8XON - chains P and O of the 21 polymer chains in the assembly; structure by electron microscopy, 1.96 A resolution.

== Chain P (and O) ==
Molecule: NDP-hexose 4-ketoreductase
Source organism: Streptomyces hawaiiensis
Notes: chain O of this document is another copy of the same molecule, construct and numbering; everything in this record applies to it too
UniProt: A0A6G5RIJ6 (A0A6G5RIJ6_9ACTN); residue numbers follow UniProt; this construct covers 157-816
Chain sequence (696 residues; numbered 121 to 816; the number before each row is that of its first residue):
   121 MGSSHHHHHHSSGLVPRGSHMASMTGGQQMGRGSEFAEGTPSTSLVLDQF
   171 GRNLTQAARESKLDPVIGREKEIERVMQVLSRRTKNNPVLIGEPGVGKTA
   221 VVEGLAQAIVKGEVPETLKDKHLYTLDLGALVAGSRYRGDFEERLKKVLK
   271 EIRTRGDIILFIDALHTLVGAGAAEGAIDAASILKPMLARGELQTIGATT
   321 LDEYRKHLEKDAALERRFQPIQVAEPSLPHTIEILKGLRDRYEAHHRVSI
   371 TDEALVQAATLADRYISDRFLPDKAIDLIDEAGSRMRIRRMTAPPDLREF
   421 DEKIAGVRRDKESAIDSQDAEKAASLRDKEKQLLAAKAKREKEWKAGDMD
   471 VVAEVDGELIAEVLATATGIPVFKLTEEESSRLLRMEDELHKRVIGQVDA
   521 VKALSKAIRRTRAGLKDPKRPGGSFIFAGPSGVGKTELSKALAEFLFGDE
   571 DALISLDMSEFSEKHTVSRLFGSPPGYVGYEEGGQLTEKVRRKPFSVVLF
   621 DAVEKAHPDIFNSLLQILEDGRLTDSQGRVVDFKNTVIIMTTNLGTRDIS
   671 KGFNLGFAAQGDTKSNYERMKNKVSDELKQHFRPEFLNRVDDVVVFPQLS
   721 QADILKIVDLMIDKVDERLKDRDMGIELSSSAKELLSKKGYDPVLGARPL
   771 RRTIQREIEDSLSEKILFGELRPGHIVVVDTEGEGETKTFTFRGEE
Not modelled in the structure: 121-163, 411-471 (chain O: 121-163, 411-466, 468-471)
Differences from the reference sequence: initiating methionine (121); expression tag (122-156); engineered mutation Ala284 (Glu in A0A6G5RIJ6), Ala440 (Phe in A0A6G5RIJ6), Ala622 (Glu in A0A6G5RIJ6)
Metal / ion sites: Mg2+: Thr556 (together with ATP)
Small-molecule neighbours:
  - ADP (adenosine-5'-diphosphate): Asp184, Pro185, Val186, Ile187, Arg189, Gly215, Val216, Gly217, Lys218, Thr219, Ala220, Ile354, Leu358, Pro392, Ile396
  - ATP (adenosine-5'-triphosphate), molecule 1: Arg513, Val514, Ile515, Gln517, Pro550, Ser551, Gly552, Val553, Gly554, Lys555, Thr556, Glu557, Asn663, Leu719, Ile727, Ala767, Arg768, Arg771
  - ATP, molecule 2: Glu639, Glu705, Arg709
What the authors report for this chain:
  - binding site for casein: Tyr257, Tyr597

== How chain P and chain O interact ==
Pairs across the interface - 67 pairs, chain P then chain O:
  Arg172(P) - Arg310(O)
  Asp184(P) - Arg203(O)  salt bridge
  Gly215(P) - Arg336(O)
  Asp247(P) - Pro306(O)
  Ala253(P) - Glu262(O)
  Ala253(P) - Lys266(O)
  Gly254(P) - Gly259(O)
  Gly254(P) - Glu262(O)
  Gly254(P) - Glu263(O)
  Gly254(P) - Lys266(O)
  Arg256(P) - Asp260(O)
  Tyr257(P) - Tyr257(O)  hydrophobic
  Arg361(P) - Arg203(O)
  Tyr362(P) - Arg203(O)
  His365(P) - Ser201(O)
  His365(P) - Arg203(O)
  Asp393(P) - Arg336(O)  salt bridge
  Asp397(P) - Arg202(O)  salt bridge
  Asp400(P) - Arg202(O)  salt bridge
  Asp400(P) - Arg203(O)  hydrogen bond (side chain-backbone)
  Asp400(P) - Thr204(O)  hydrogen bond
  Glu401(P) - Arg195(O)  salt bridge
  Glu401(P) - Gln198(O)  hydrogen bond
  Glu401(P) - Arg202(O)  salt bridge
  Ser404(P) - Gln198(O)  hydrogen bond (side chain-backbone)
  Ser404(P) - Arg202(O)
  Arg405(P) - Gln198(O)
  Arg407(P) - Glu236(O)
  Ile408(P) - Met197(O)
  Ile408(P) - Gln198(O)
  Asp577(P) - Gln636(O)
  Ser579(P) - Asn632(O)
  Glu580(P) - Thr644(O)
  His585(P) - Pro594(O)
  His585(P) - Tyr597(O)
  Ser588(P) - Pro594(O)
  Ser588(P) - Pro595(O)  hydrogen bond (side chain-backbone)
  Arg589(P) - Pro594(O)
  Arg589(P) - Asp645(O)
  Ser593(P) - Pro595(O)
  Ser593(P) - Gly596(O)
  Tyr597(P) - Gly596(O)
  Val598(P) - Pro595(O)
  Val598(P) - Gly596(O)  hydrogen bond (backbone-backbone)
  Val598(P) - Tyr597(O)
  Val598(P) - Glu601(O)
  Gly599(P) - Tyr600(O)
  Glu602(P) - Tyr600(O)  hydrogen bond
  Gln605(P) - Ser646(O)  hydrogen bond (side chain-backbone)
  Gln605(P) - Gln647(O)  hydrogen bond (side chain-backbone)
  Gln605(P) - Gly648(O)
  Arg612(P) - Arg325(O)
  Arg738(P) - Leu535(O)  hydrogen bond (side chain-backbone)
  Arg738(P) - Lys536(O)
  Arg738(P) - Asp537(O)
  Leu739(P) - Leu535(O)  hydrophobic
  Arg742(P) - Gly534(O)
  Arg771(P) - Glu639(O)  salt bridge
  Arg772(P) - Asn708(O)  hydrogen bond (side chain-backbone)
  Arg772(P) - Arg709(O)  hydrogen bond (side chain-backbone)
  Gln775(P) - Arg540(O)
  Arg776(P) - Asn708(O)  hydrogen bond
  Glu779(P) - Leu535(O)
  Ser783(P) - Arg530(O)
  Ser783(P) - Leu535(O)
  Glu784(P) - Arg530(O)  salt bridge
  Leu787(P) - Arg529(O)
Interface residues without a listed pair, chain P (52 interface residues in all): Arg264, His366, Arg410, Thr586, Lys625, Arg768, Pro769, Asp780, Leu782
Interface residues without a listed pair, chain O (46 interface residues in all): Glu194, Val199, Lys205, Glu233, Val710

== Overview ==
The interface between chain P and chain O involves 52 residues on one side and 46 on the other, with 13
hydrogen bonds and 8 salt bridges. Polar contacts include Asp184(P)-Arg203(O), Asp393(P)-Arg336(O) and
Asp397(P)-Arg202(O). Bound to chain P: ATP and ADP. The paper reports a binding site for casein at Tyr257(P)
and Tyr597(P).
Chain P and chain O are both NDP-hexose 4-ketoreductase (Streptomyces hawaiiensis); the structure, Cryo-EM
structure of the ClpC1:ClpP1P2 degradation complex in Streptomyces hawaiiensis, was determined by electron
microscopy together with 8XN4, 8XOO and 8XOP from the same study.
